8G2Z - chains 6F and JF of the 431 polymer chains in the assembly; structure by electron microscopy, 4.10 A resolution (low resolution: residue-level contacts below are approximate; hydrogen-bond / salt-bridge calls are withheld).

Chain 6F:
Name: SB1
Organism: Tetrahymena thermophila
UniProtKB: Q231B2 (Q231B2_TETTS); numbering as in UniProt (aligned over 1-145)
Sequence (145 residues; row label = number of the first residue in the row):
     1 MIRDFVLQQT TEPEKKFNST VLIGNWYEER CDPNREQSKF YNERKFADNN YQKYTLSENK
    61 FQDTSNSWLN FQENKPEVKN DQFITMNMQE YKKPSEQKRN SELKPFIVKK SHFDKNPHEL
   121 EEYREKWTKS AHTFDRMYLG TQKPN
Disordered / not traced: 1-9, 142-145

Chain JF:
Name: Tubulin beta chain
Organism: Tetrahymena thermophila
UniProtKB: P41352 (TBB_TETTH); residue numbers follow UniProt; this construct covers 1-443
Sequence (443 residues; row label = number of the first residue in the row):
     1 MREIVHIQGG QCGNQIGAKF WEVISDEHGI DPTGTYHGDS DLQLERINVY YNEATGGRYV
    61 PRAILMDLEP GTMDSVRAGP FGQLFRPDNF VFGQTGAGNN WAKGHYTEGA ELIDSVLDVV
   121 RKEAEGCDCL QGFQITHSLG GGTGSGMGTL LISKVREEYP DRIMETFSVV PSPKVSDTVV
   181 EPYNATLSVH QLVENADECM VIDNEALYDI CFRTLKLTTP TYGDLNHLVS AAMSGVTCCL
   241 RFPGQLNSDL RKLAVNLIPF PRLHFFMIGF APLTSRGSQQ YRALTVPELT QQMFDAKNMM
   301 CAADPRHGRY LTASALFRGR MSTKEVDEQM LNVQNKNSSY FVEWIPNNIK SSICDIPPKG
   361 LKMAVTFVGN STAIQEMFKR VAEQFTAMFR RKAFLHWYTG EGMDEMEFTE AESNMNDLVS
   421 EYQQYQDATA EEEGEFEEEE GEN
Disordered / not traced: 431-443
Curated features (UniProtKB/Swiss-Prot):
  - binding site (GTP): Gln11, Glu69, Ser138, Gly142, Thr143, Gly144, Asn204, Asn226
  - binding site (Mg(2+)): Glu69

How chain 6F and chain JF interact:
Pairs across the interface (49):
  Asn25(6F) with Thr218(JF)
  Glu28(6F) with Lys216(JF); Ser275(JF); Arg276(JF); Gly277(JF)
  Asp32(6F) with Arg276(JF)
  Pro33(6F) with Arg276(JF)
  Arg35(6F) with Thr218(JF)
  Asp63(6F) with Gln280(JF)
  Thr64(6F) with Arg276(JF); Gln279(JF)
  Ser65(6F) with Arg276(JF); Gln279(JF)
  Asn66(6F) with Arg276(JF)
  Ser67(6F) with Arg276(JF)
  Trp68(6F) with Leu215(JF); Asp224(JF); His227(JF); Leu228(JF); Arg276(JF); Gln279(JF)
  Leu69(6F) with His227(JF); Ala231(JF)
  Asn70(6F) with Lys359(JF); Gly360(JF); Leu361(JF)
  Phe71(6F) with Thr274(JF); Gln279(JF); Gly360(JF)
  Gln72(6F) with Leu284(JF); Gly360(JF); Leu361(JF)
  Glu73(6F) with Gly360(JF)
  Val78(6F) with Leu361(JF)
  Asp81(6F) with Arg320(JF)
  Gln82(6F) with Ile356(JF); Pro357(JF); Lys359(JF)
  Phe83(6F) with Asp39(JF); Ser40(JF); Leu42(JF); Gln43(JF); Ile356(JF)
  Ile84(6F) with Arg320(JF); Asp355(JF)
  Thr85(6F) with Arg320(JF); Asp355(JF)
  Met86(6F) with Gln245(JF); Asp355(JF)
Interface residues without a listed pair, chain 6F (29 interface residues in all): Glu12, Lys15, Tyr27, Glu29, Cys31, Gln62
Interface residues without a listed pair, chain JF (35 interface residues in all): Glu27, Phe212, Thr219, Phe270, Leu273, Tyr281, Met321, Pro358, Lys362

In short:
Chain 6F and chain JF form an interface of 29 and 35 residues respectively. UniProt lists 8 GTP-binding
residues and Mg2+-binding residue Glu69(JF) on chain JF.
Chain 6F is SB1 and chain JF is Tubulin beta chain, both from Tetrahymena thermophila; the structure, 48-nm
doublet microtubule from Tetrahymena thermophila strain CU428, was determined by electron microscopy,
deposited together with 8G3D.
